PDB entry 4HJA | X-ray diffraction, 2.10 A resolution | chains A and B

Chain A:
Molecule: Protection of telomeres protein 1
Source organism: Schizosaccharomyces pombe
Notes: fragment: Pot1pC, partial DNA binding domain, residues 198-339
Reference sequence: O13988 (POT1_SCHPO); residues 2-143 here correspond to UniProt positions 198-339 (UniProt number = residue number + 196)
Amino-acid sequence (143 residues; numbered 1 to 143; the number before each row is that of its first residue):
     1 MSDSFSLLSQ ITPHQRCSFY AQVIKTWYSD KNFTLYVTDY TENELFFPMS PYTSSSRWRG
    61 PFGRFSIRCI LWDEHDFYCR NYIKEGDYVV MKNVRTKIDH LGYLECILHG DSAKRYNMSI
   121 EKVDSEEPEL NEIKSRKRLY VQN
Unresolved in the structure: 1-2, 142-143
Differences from the reference sequence: expression tag (1); engineered mutation Asp3 (Val199 in O13988)

Chain B:
Molecule: 11-nt DNA strand
Sequence (11 nucleotides; row label = number of the first residue in the row):
     1 ACGGTTACGG T

Interface between chain A and chain B:
Pairs across the interface (36):
  Lys25(A) - DG9(B)  hydrogen bond to the base
  Lys25(A) - DG10(B)  hydrogen bond to the base
  Thr26(A) - DT11(B)  base contact
  Trp27(A) - DG9(B)  stacking on the base
  Trp27(A) - DG10(B)  sugar contact
  Trp27(A) - DT11(B)  stacking on the base
  Tyr28(A) - DT11(B)  stacking on the base
  Tyr36(A) - DC8(B)  base contact
  Phe47(A) - DA7(B)  stacking on the base
  Met49(A) - DA7(B)  sugar contact
  Met49(A) - DC8(B)  phosphate contact
  Thr53(A) - DC8(B)  hydrogen bond to the phosphate
  Ser55(A) - DC8(B)  phosphate contact
  Ser55(A) - DG9(B)  hydrogen bond to the phosphate
  Ser56(A) - DC8(B)  phosphate contact
  Ser56(A) - DG10(B)  base contact
  Arg57(A) - DG10(B)  hydrogen bond to the base
  Arg68(A) - DG4(B)  base contact
  Arg68(A) - DT6(B)  hydrogen bond to the base
  Arg68(A) - DA7(B)  base contact
  Trp72(A) - DG3(B)  stacking on the base
  Trp72(A) - DG4(B)  base contact
  Asp73(A) - DG3(B)  hydrogen bond to the base
  Lys97(A) - DG4(B)  hydrogen bond to the base
  Lys97(A) - DT5(B)  base contact
  Asp99(A) - DT6(B)  hydrogen bond to the base
  Asp99(A) - DA7(B)  hydrogen bond to the base
  His100(A) - DT5(B)  stacking on the base
  His100(A) - DT6(B)  hydrogen bond to the base
  Leu101(A) - DT6(B)  hydrogen bond to the base
  Tyr103(A) - DA7(B)  base contact
  Glu105(A) - DG4(B)  hydrogen bond to the base
  Ile107(A) - DG4(B)  base contact
  His109(A) - DC2(B)  stacking on the base
  His109(A) - DG3(B)  hydrogen bond to the base
  Gly110(A) - DG3(B)  hydrogen bond to the base
Interface residues without a listed pair, chain A (27 interface residues in all): Lys31, Asn32, Ser50, Ile70

Overview:
27 residues of chain A and 10 residues of chain B are in contact, with 15 hydrogen bonds and 7 aromatic
stacking contacts. Among the polar pairs are Lys25(A)-DG9(B), Lys25(A)-DG10(B) and Arg57(A)-DG10(B).
Here chain A is Protection of telomeres protein 1 (Schizosaccharomyces pombe) and chain B is an 11-nt DNA
strand. Entry 4HJA (Crystal Structure of Schizosaccharomyces pombe Pot1pC bound to ssDNA (ACGGTTACGGT)) was
determined by X-ray diffraction, deposited together with 4HID, 4HIK, 4HIM, 4HIO, 4HJ5, 4HJ7, 4HJ8 and 4HJ9.
